8E8D - chains A and P of the 3 polymer chains in the assembly; structure by X-ray diffraction, 2.09 A resolution.

Chain A:
Name: DNA polymerase eta
Organism: Homo sapiens
Notes: EC 2.7.7.7
UniProtKB: Q9Y253 (POLH_HUMAN); residue numbers follow UniProt; this construct covers 1-432
Amino-acid sequence (435 residues; each row starts with the number of its first residue; numbers below 1 keep their minus sign (Gly-2 is residue -2)):
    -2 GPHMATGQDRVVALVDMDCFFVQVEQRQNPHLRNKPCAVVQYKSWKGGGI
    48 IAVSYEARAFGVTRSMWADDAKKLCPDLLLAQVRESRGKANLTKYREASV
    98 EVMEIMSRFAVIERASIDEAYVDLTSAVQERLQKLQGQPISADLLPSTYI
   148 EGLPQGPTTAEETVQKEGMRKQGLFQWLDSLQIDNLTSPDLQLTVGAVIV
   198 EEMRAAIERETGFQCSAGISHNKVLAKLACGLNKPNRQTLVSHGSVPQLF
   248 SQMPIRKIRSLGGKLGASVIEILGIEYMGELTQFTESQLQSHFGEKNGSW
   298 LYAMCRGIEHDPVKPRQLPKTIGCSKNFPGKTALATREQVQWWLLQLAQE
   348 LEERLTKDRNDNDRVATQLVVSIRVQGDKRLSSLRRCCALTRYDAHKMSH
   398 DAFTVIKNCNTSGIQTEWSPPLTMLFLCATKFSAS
Unresolved in the structure: 154-161, 411-412
Construct notes: expression tag (-2 to 0)
Bound ions: Mn2+ site 1: Asp13, Met14, Asp115 (together with 2'-deoxyguanosine-5'-triphosphate); Mn2+ site 2: Asp13, Asp115, Glu116 (together with 2'-deoxyguanosine-5'-triphosphate) (shared with U9(P) of chain P)
Residues lining bound ligands: 2'-deoxyguanosine-5'-triphosphate: Asp13, Met14, Asp15, Cys16, Phe17, Phe18, Gln38, Ile48, Ala49, Tyr52, Arg55, Arg61, Leu89, Ile114, Asp115, Lys231
Swiss-Prot annotation at these positions:
  - binding site (Mg(2+)): Asp13, Met14, Asp115, Glu116
  - binding site (Mn(2+)): Asp13, Met14, Asp115, Glu116
  - binding site (a 2'-deoxyribonucleoside 5'-triphosphate): Arg61
What the authors report for this chain:
  - mutagenesis - S113A (3-fold): decreased catalytic activity on dN primer end

Chain P:
Molecule: 8-nt DNA/RNA hybrid strand
Sequence (8 nucleotides; row label = number of the first residue in the row):
     2 AGCGTCAU
Bound ions: Mn2+: U9 (together with 2'-deoxyguanosine-5'-triphosphate) (shared with Asp13(A), Asp115(A), Glu116(A) of chain A)

Chain A / chain P interface:
Pairs across the interface (24; chain A residue first):
  Arg61(A) with U9(P), hydrogen bond to the sugar
  Ser113(A) with U9(P), hydrogen bond to the phosphate
  Asp115(A) with U9(P), phosphate contact
  Glu116(A) with U9(P), phosphate contact
  Lys224(A) with U9(P), phosphate contact
  Ile255(A) with DA8(P), phosphate contact
  Arg256(A) with DA8(P), phosphate contact
  Ser257(A) with DC7(P), phosphate contact; DA8(P), hydrogen bond to the phosphate
  Leu258(A) with DA8(P), phosphate contact
  Gly259(A) with DA8(P), hydrogen bond to the phosphate
  Gly260(A) with DC7(P), phosphate contact; DA8(P), phosphate contact
  Lys261(A) with DT6(P), salt bridge to the phosphate; DC7(P), hydrogen bond to the phosphate
  Leu262(A) with DC7(P), hydrogen bond to the phosphate
  Arg377(A) with DG5(P), salt bridge to the phosphate
  Leu381(A) with DC4(P), phosphate contact
  Arg382(A) with DG3(P), salt bridge to the phosphate; DC4(P), hydrogen bond to the phosphate
  Arg383(A) with DG3(P), hydrogen bond to the phosphate; DC4(P), salt bridge to the phosphate
  Cys384(A) with DA2(P), sugar contact; DG3(P), hydrogen bond to the phosphate
Also at the interface, not in a pair above, chain A (20 interface residues in all): Ser379, Ser380

Overview:
20 residues of chain A face 8 of chain P across their interface, with 9 hydrogen bonds and 4 salt bridges.
Polar pairs include Arg61(A)-U9(P), Ser113(A)-U9(P) and Ser257(A)-DA8(P). Chain A binds
2'-deoxyguanosine-5'-triphosphate. From the paper: S113A of chain A reduces catalytic activity on dN primer
end.
Here chain A is DNA polymerase eta (Homo sapiens) and chain P is an 8-nt DNA/RNA hybrid strand. Entry 8E8D
(Human DNA polymerase eta-DNA-rU-ended primer ternary mismatch complex:reaction with 10 mM Mn2+ for 60s) was
determined by X-ray diffraction together with 8E85, 8E86, 8E87, 8E88, 8E89, 8E8A and 8 further entries from
the same study.
